1SCK - chain A; structure by X-ray diffraction, 1.70 A resolution.

# Chain A
Name: (S)-acetone-cyanohydrin lyase
From: Hevea brasiliensis
Notes: EC 4.1.2.39
UniProt: P52704 (HNL_HEVBR); residue numbers follow UniProt; this construct covers 1-257
Amino-acid sequence (257 residues; numbered 1 to 257; the number before each row is that of its first residue):
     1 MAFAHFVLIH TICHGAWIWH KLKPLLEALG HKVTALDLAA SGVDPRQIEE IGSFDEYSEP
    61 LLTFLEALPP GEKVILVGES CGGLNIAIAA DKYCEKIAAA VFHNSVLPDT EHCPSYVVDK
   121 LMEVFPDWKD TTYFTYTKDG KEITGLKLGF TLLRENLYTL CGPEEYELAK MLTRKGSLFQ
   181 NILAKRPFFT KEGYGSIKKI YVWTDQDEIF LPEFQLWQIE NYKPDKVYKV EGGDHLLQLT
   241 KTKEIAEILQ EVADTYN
Disordered / not traced: 1
Differences from the reference sequence: engineered mutation Leu236 (Lys in P52704)
Residues lining bound ligands: acetone (ACN): Thr11, Ile12, His14, Ser80, Cys81, Trp128, Leu148, Leu157, Ile209, Phe210, His235

# In short
Ligands of chain A: acetone.
Chain A is (S)-acetone-cyanohydrin lyase (Hevea brasiliensis); the structure, K236L mutant of hydroxynitrile
lyase from Hevea brasiliensis in complex with acetone, was determined by X-ray diffraction, deposited together
with 1SC9, 1SCI and 1SCQ.
